PDB entry 3UOY | X-ray diffraction, 2.00 A resolution | chain A

Chain A:
Protein: Otemo
Organism: Pseudomonas putida
Notes: EC 1.-.-.-
Chain sequence (545 residues; each row starts with the number of its first residue):
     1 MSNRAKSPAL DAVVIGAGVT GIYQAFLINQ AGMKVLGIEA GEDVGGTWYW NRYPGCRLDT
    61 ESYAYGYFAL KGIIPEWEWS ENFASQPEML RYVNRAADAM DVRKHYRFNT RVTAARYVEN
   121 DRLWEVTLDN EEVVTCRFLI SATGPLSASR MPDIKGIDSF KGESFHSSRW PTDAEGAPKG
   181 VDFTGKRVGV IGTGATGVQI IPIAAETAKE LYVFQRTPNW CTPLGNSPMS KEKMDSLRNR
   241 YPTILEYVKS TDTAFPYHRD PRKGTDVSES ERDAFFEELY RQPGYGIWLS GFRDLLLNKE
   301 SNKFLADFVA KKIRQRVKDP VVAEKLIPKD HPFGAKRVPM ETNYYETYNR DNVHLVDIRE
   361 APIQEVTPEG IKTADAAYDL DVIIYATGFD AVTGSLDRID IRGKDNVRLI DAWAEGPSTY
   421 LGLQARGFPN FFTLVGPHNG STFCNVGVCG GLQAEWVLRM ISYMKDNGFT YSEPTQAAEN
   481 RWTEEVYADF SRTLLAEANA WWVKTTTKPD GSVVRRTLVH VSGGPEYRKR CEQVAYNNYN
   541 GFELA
Not modelled in the structure: 1-5, 391-393
Cystine bridges: Cys444-Cys449
Metal / ion sites: Na+: Tyr348, Arg350, Val353
Small-molecule neighbours:
  - FAD (flavin-adenine dinucleotide): Ile15, Gly16, Ala17, Gly18, Val19, Thr20, Gly21, Ile38, Glu39, Ala40, Gly41, Gly45, Gly46, Thr47, Trp48, Trp50, Asn51, Tyr53, Cys56, Leu58, Asp59, Thr60, Tyr65, Thr110, Arg111, Val112, Ala142, Thr143, Gly144, Pro145, Leu146, Arg337, Phe389, Ile399, Val435, Cys444, Asn445, Val446, Gly447
  - NADP (NAP; NADP nicotinamide-adenine-dinucleotide phosphate): Tyr53, Arg57, Leu58, Asp59, Leu146, Pro152, Asp153, Ile154, Ile191, Gly192, Thr193, Gly194, Ala195, Thr196, Gly197, Gln199, Arg216, Thr217, Arg337, Ile358, Ile363, Ala386, Thr387, Gly388, Phe389
What the authors report for this chain:
  - binding site for flavin-adenine dinucleotide: Val19, Thr20, Glu39, Gly45, Trp48, Trp50, Tyr65, Val112, Ser395, Arg398
  - binding site for NADP: Arg57, Asp59, Arg150, Thr196, Gln199, Arg216, Thr217
  - contacts within the chain: Asp59-Arg337 (salt bridge), Arg337-Thr442 (backbone contact), Arg337-Cys444 (backbone contact)
  - catalytic residues: Arg337 (proposed by the authors, not directly observed)
  - mutagenesis - D59A, D59N, R337A, R337K: decreased catalytic activity on 2-n-hexyl cyclopentanone
  - mutagenesis - Y53F: decreased catalytic activity
  - mutagenesis - Y53A: abolished expression
  - mutagenesis - Y53F: increased binding to OT-CoA
  - catalytic residues: Asp59
  - mutagenesis - Y53F: unchanged binding to NADPH

In short:
Chain A binds flavin-adenine dinucleotide and NADP. The Na+ site is built by Tyr348, Arg350 and Val353. From
the paper: catalytic residues Arg337 and Asp59; D59A, D59N and R337A, among others, reduce catalytic activity
on 2-n-hexyl cyclopentanone; 6 substitutions were tested in all.
Chain A is Otemo (Pseudomonas putida); the structure, Crystal Structure of OTEMO complex with FAD and NADP
(form 1), was determined by X-ray diffraction (same publication as 3UOV, 3UOX, 3UOZ, 3UP4 and 3UP5).
